Entry 7Z73 (X-ray diffraction, 2.27 A resolution); this record covers chains D and E of the 6 polymer chains in the assembly.

== Chain D ==
Molecule: Isoform 2 of Tumor protein 63
From: Homo sapiens
Reference sequence: Q9H3D4 (P63_HUMAN), isoform Q9H3D4-2; residues 358-416 here correspond to UniProt positions 303-361 (UniProt number = residue number - 55)
Chain sequence (61 residues; row label = number of the first residue in the row):
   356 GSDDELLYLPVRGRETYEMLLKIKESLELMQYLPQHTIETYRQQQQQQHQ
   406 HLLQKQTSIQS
Disordered / not traced: 356-359, 403-416
Sequence notes: expression tag (356-357)

== Chain E ==
Molecule: Darpin 8F1
From: synthetic construct
Notes: antibody fragment or engineered binder
Chain sequence (126 residues; numbered 1 to 126; the number before each row is that of its first residue):
     1 GSDLGKKLLEAARAGQDDEVRILMANGADVNAADWLGYTPLHLAAWYGHL
    51 EIVEVLLKTGADVNARDAYGITPLHLAAYYGHLEIVEVLLKHGADVNAQD
   101 KFGKTPFDLAIDNGNEDIAEVLQKAA

== Chain D / chain E interface ==
Pairs across the interface (9):
  Leu384(D) - Tyr69(E)  hydrogen bond (backbone-side chain)
  Tyr387(D) - Tyr69(E)  hydrophobic
  Tyr387(D) - Lys101(E)
  Tyr387(D) - Phe102(E)  hydrophobic
  Leu388(D) - Ala68(E)  hydrophobic
  Leu388(D) - Tyr69(E)
  Thr392(D) - Trp35(E)
  Tyr396(D) - Trp35(E)  hydrophobic
  Gln399(D) - Trp35(E)
Also at the interface, not in a pair above, chain D (8 interface residues in all): Met385, Thr395
Also at the interface, not in a pair above, chain E (6 interface residues in all): Leu36

== In short ==
8 residues of chain D and 6 residues of chain E are in contact; the contacts include 1 hydrogen bond. The
hydrogen-bonded pair is Leu384(D)-Tyr69(E).
Here chain D is Isoform 2 of Tumor protein 63 (Homo sapiens) and chain E is Darpin 8F1 (synthetic construct).
Entry 7Z73 (Crystal structure of p63 tetramerization domain in complex with darpin 8F1) was determined by
X-ray diffraction (same publication as 7Z71, 7Z72 and 7Z7E).
